Entry 4E3D (X-ray diffraction, 1.60 A resolution); this record covers chain A.

[Chain A]
Name: Carbonic anhydrase 2
Source organism: Homo sapiens
Notes: EC 4.2.1.1
Reference sequence: P00918 (CAH2_HUMAN); the author numbering skips numbers that UniProt does not, so the offset changes along the chain: 1-125 = UniProt 1-125; 127-261 = UniProt 126-260
Sequence (260 residues; row label = number of the first residue in the row; note: 1 number in that range is skipped by the numbering (no residue carries it; nothing is unmodelled there)):
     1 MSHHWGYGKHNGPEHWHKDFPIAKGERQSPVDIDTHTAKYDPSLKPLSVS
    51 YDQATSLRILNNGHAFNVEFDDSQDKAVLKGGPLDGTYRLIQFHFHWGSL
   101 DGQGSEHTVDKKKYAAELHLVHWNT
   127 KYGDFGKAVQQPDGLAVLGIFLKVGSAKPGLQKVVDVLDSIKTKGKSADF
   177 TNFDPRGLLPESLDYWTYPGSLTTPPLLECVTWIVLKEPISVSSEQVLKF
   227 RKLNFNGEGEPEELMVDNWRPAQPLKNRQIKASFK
Unresolved in the structure: 1-3
Curated features (UniProtKB/Swiss-Prot):
  - active site: His64 (Proton donor/acceptor)
  - binding site (Zn(2+)): His94, His96, His119
  - binding site (substrate): Thr199, Thr200
  - site: Tyr7 (Fine-tunes the proton-transfer properties of H-64), Asn62 (Fine-tunes the proton-transfer properties of H-64), Asn67 (Fine-tunes the proton-transfer properties of H-64), Gln92 (Involved in the binding of some activators, including histamine and L-histidine)
  - modified residue: Ser2 (N-acetylserine), Ser166 (Phosphoserine), Ser173 (Phosphoserine)
Ion coordination: Zn2+: His94, His96, His119; mercuribenzoic acid Hg near Cys206 (its only coordinating residue here)
Ligand contacts:
  - 2,5-dihydroxybenzoic acid (GTQ), molecule 1: Gly6, Tyr7, Gly8, Asn11, Phe231, Glu239, Val242
  - 2,5-dihydroxybenzoic acid (GTQ), molecule 2: Gln92, His94, Val121, Phe131, Leu198, Thr199, Thr200, Pro201, Pro202
  - mercuribenzoic acid (MBO): Arg27, Val135, Gln136, Gln137, Pro138, Leu204, Glu205, Cys206
From the paper describing this entry:
  - binding site for 2,5-dihydroxybenzoic acid: Tyr7, Val121, Thr200

[Summary]
Ligands of chain A: mercuribenzoic acid and 2,5-dihydroxybenzoic acid. His94, His96 and His119 form the Zn2+
site. Curated annotation (UniProt) lists active-site residue His64, 3 Zn2+-binding residues and
substrate-binding residues Thr199 and Thr200. From the paper: a binding site for 2,5-dihydroxybenzoic acid at
Tyr7, Val121 and Thr200.
Chain A is Carbonic anhydrase 2 (Homo sapiens); the structure, Nucleophile recognition as an alternative
inhibition mode for benzoic acid based carbonic anhydrase inhibitors, was determined by X-ray diffraction
(same publication as 4E3F, 4E3G, 4E3H, 4E49 and 4E4A).
